Entry 7WTN (electron microscopy, 3.40 A resolution); this record covers chains C2 and SL of the 18 polymer chains in the assembly.

# Chain C2
Molecule: 18S rRNA
Source organism: Saccharomyces cerevisiae
Sequence (1800 nucleotides; row label = number of the first residue in the row):
     1 UAUCUGGUUG AUCCUGCCAG UAGUCAUAUG CUUGUCUCAA AGAUUAAGCC AUGCAUGUCU
    61 AAGUAUAAGC AAUUUAUACA GUGAAACUGC GAAUGGCUCA UUAAAUCAGU UAUCGUUUAU
   121 UUGAUAGUUC CUUUACUACA UGGUAUAACU GUGGUAAUUC UAGAGCUAAU ACAUGCUUAA
   181 AAUCUCGACC CUUUGGAAGA GAUGUAUUUA UUAGAUAAAA AAUCAAUGUC UUCGGACUCU
   241 UUGAUGAUUC AUAAUAACUU UUCGAAUCGC AUGGCCUUGU GCUGGCGAUG GUUCAUUCAA
   301 AUUUCUGCCC UAUCAACUUU CGAUGGUAGG AUAGUGGCCU ACCAUGGUUU CAACGGGUAA
   361 CGGGGAAUAA GGGUUCGAUU CCGGAGAGGG AGCCUGAGAA ACGGCUACCA CAUCCAAGGA
   421 AGGCAGCAGG CGCGCAAAUU ACCCAAUCCU AAUUCAGGGA GGUAGUGACA AUAAAUAACG
   481 AUACAGGGCC CAUUCGGGUC UUGUAAUUGG AAUGAGUACA AUGUAAAUAC CUUAACGAGG
   541 AACAAUUGGA GGGCAAGUCU GGUGCCAGCA GCCGCGGUAA UUCCAGCUCC AAUAGCGUAU
   601 AUUAAAGUUG UUGCAGUUAA AAAGCUCGUA GUUGAACUUU GGGCCCGGUU GGCCGGUCCG
   661 AUUUUUUCGU GUACUGGAUU UCCAACGGGG CCUUUCCUUC UGGCUAACCU UGAGUCCUUG
   721 UGGCUCUUGG CGAACCAGGA CUUUUACUUU GAAAAAAUUA GAGUGUUCAA AGCAGGCGUA
   781 UUGCUCGAAU AUAUUAGCAU GGAAUAAUAG AAUAGGACGU UUGGUUCUAU UUUGUUGGUU
   841 UCUAGGACCA UCGUAAUGAU UAAUAGGGAC GGUCGGGGGC AUCAGUAUUC AAUUGUCAGA
   901 GGUGAAAUUC UUGGAUUUAU UGAAGACUAA CUACUGCGAA AGCAUUUGCC AAGGACGUUU
   961 UCAUUAAUCA AGAACGAAAG UUAGGGGAUC GAAGAUGAUC AGAUACCGUC GUAGUCUUAA
  1021 CCAUAAACUA UGCCGACUAG GGAUCGGGUG GUGUUUUUUU AAUGACCCAC UCGGCACCUU
  1081 ACGAGAAAUC AAAGUCUUUG GGUUCUGGGG GGAGUAUGGU CGCAAGGCUG AAACUUAAAG
  1141 GAAUUGACGG AAGGGCACCA CCAGGAGUGG AGCCUGCGGC UUAAUUUGAC UCAACACGGG
  1201 GAAACUCACC AGGUCCAGAC ACAAUAAGGA UUGACAGAUU GAGAGCUCUU UCUUGAUUUU
  1261 GUGGGUGGUG GUGCAUGGCC GUUCUUAGUU GGUGGAGUGA UUUGUCUGCU UAAUUGCGAU
  1321 AACGAACGAG ACCUUAACCU ACUAAAUAGU GGUGCUAGCA UUUGCUGGUU AUCCACUUCU
  1381 UAGAGGGACU AUCGGUUUCA AGCCGAUGGA AGUUUGAGGC AAUAACAGGU CUGUGAUGCC
  1441 CUUAGACGUU CUGGGCCGCA CGCGCGCUAC ACUGACGGAG CCAGCGAGUC UAACCUUGGC
  1501 CGAGAGGUCU UGGUAAUCUU GUGAAACUCC GUCGUGCUGG GGAUAGAGCA UUGUAAUUAU
  1561 UGCUCUUCAA CGAGGAAUUC CUAGUAAGCG CAAGUCAUCA GCUUGCGUUG AUUACGUCCC
  1621 UGCCCUUUGU ACACACCGCC CGUCGCUAGU ACCGAUUGAA UGGCUUAGUG AGGCCUCAGG
  1681 AUCUGCUUAG AGAAGGGGGC AACUCCAUCU CAGAGCGGAG AAUUUGGACA AACUUGGUCA
  1741 UUUAGAGGAA CUAAAAGUCG UAACAAGGUU UCCGUAGGUG AACCUGCGGA AGGAUCAUUA
Disordered / not traced: 73-75, 133-135, 489-498, 651-683, 707-732, 1147-1634, 1639-1643, 1687-1711, 1759-1765

# Chain SL
Name: 40S ribosomal protein S11-A
Source organism: Saccharomyces cerevisiae
UniProt: P0CX47 (RS11A_YEAST); residue numbers follow UniProt; this construct covers 1-156
Amino-acid sequence (156 residues; numbered 1 to 156; the number before each row is that of its first residue):
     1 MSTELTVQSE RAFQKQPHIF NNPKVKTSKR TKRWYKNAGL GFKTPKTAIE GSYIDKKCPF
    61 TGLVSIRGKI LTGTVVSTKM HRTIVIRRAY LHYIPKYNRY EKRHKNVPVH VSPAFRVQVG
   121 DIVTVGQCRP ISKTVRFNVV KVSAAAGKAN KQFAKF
Disordered / not traced: 1, 148-156
UniProt features mapped onto this chain:
  - modified residue: Ser2 (N-acetylserine)
  - cross-link (Glycyl lysine isopeptide (Lys-Gly)): Lys15 (interchain with G-Cter in ubiquitin), Lys46 (interchain with G-Cter in ubiquitin), Lys56 (interchain with G-Cter in ubiquitin), Lys57 (interchain with G-Cter in ubiquitin), Lys79 (interchain with G-Cter in ubiquitin), Lys96 (interchain with G-Cter in ubiquitin), Lys105 (interchain with G-Cter in ubiquitin), Lys133 (interchain with G-Cter in ubiquitin), Lys141 (interchain with G-Cter in ubiquitin), Lys148 (interchain with G-Cter in ubiquitin)

# How chain C2 and chain SL interact
Residue-residue contacts (97):
  A112(C2) - Arg67(SL)  hydrogen bond to the sugar
  C114(C2) - Ser65(SL)  hydrogen bond to the base
  C114(C2) - Arg67(SL)  sugar contact
  G115(C2) - Arg67(SL)  salt bridge to the phosphate
  G115(C2) - Arg129(SL)  salt bridge to the phosphate
  G115(C2) - Pro130(SL)  base contact
  A210(C2) - His18(SL)  salt bridge to the phosphate
  U211(C2) - His18(SL)  phosphate contact
  U211(C2) - Phe20(SL)  phosphate contact
  U212(C2) - Phe20(SL)  phosphate contact
  G246(C2) - Ala38(SL)  hydrogen bond to the base
  G246(C2) - Gly39(SL)  sugar contact
  G246(C2) - Leu40(SL)  hydrogen bond to the sugar
  G246(C2) - Ile66(SL)  hydrogen bond to the base
  G246(C2) - Arg67(SL)  base contact
  A247(C2) - Asn37(SL)  hydrogen bond to the sugar
  A247(C2) - Ala38(SL)  sugar contact
  A247(C2) - Gly39(SL)  sugar contact
  A247(C2) - Ile66(SL)  base contact
  A247(C2) - Arg67(SL)  base contact
  U248(C2) - Trp34(SL)  phosphate contact
  U248(C2) - Lys36(SL)  sugar contact
  U248(C2) - Asn37(SL)  phosphate contact
  U249(C2) - Pro17(SL)  hydrogen bond to the base
  U249(C2) - His18(SL)  hydrogen bond to the base
  U249(C2) - Trp34(SL)  hydrogen bond to the phosphate
  U249(C2) - Leu63(SL)  base contact
  U303(C2) - Gln127(SL)  sugar contact
  U303(C2) - Arg136(SL)  hydrogen bond to the phosphate
  U304(C2) - Lys69(SL)  base contact
  U304(C2) - Gln127(SL)  hydrogen bond to the sugar
  U304(C2) - Arg136(SL)  salt bridge to the phosphate
  U304(C2) - Phe137(SL)  phosphate contact
  C305(C2) - Lys69(SL)  sugar contact
  C305(C2) - Phe137(SL)  phosphate contact
  U306(C2) - Tyr90(SL)  phosphate contact
  U306(C2) - Lys105(SL)  phosphate contact
  G307(C2) - Tyr90(SL)  hydrogen bond to the phosphate
  G307(C2) - His92(SL)  sugar contact
  G307(C2) - Arg103(SL)  salt bridge to the phosphate
  G307(C2) - Lys105(SL)  salt bridge to the phosphate
  C308(C2) - His92(SL)  phosphate contact
  C308(C2) - Arg103(SL)  salt bridge to the phosphate
  U324(C2) - Met80(SL)  hydrogen bond to the sugar
  U324(C2) - Lys133(SL)  salt bridge to the phosphate
  U324(C2) - Thr134(SL)  phosphate contact
  G325(C2) - Met80(SL)  sugar contact
  G325(C2) - His81(SL)  hydrogen bond to the sugar
  G325(C2) - Thr83(SL)  hydrogen bond to the sugar
  G325(C2) - Ser132(SL)  phosphate contact
  G325(C2) - Lys133(SL)  phosphate contact
  G325(C2) - Thr134(SL)  hydrogen bond to the phosphate
  G326(C2) - Glu10(SL)  sugar contact
  G326(C2) - Lys57(SL)  salt bridge to the phosphate
  G326(C2) - His81(SL)  sugar contact
  G326(C2) - Ser132(SL)  hydrogen bond to the phosphate
  U327(C2) - Glu10(SL)  sugar contact
  U327(C2) - Gln14(SL)  hydrogen bond to the sugar
  U327(C2) - Lys56(SL)  phosphate contact
  U327(C2) - Lys57(SL)  salt bridge to the phosphate
  A328(C2) - Ala12(SL)  sugar contact
  A328(C2) - Gln14(SL)  phosphate contact
  A328(C2) - Lys56(SL)  salt bridge to the phosphate
  U335(C2) - Arg129(SL)  sugar contact
  U335(C2) - Pro130(SL)  hydrogen bond to the sugar
  G336(C2) - Pro130(SL)  sugar contact
  G336(C2) - Ile131(SL)  sugar contact
  G336(C2) - Ser132(SL)  phosphate contact
  G336(C2) - Lys133(SL)  hydrogen bond to the sugar
  G337(C2) - Lys133(SL)  phosphate contact
  C338(C2) - Lys133(SL)  phosphate contact
  G346(C2) - Lys79(SL)  sugar contact
  G346(C2) - Met80(SL)  hydrogen bond to the sugar
  G347(C2) - Ser77(SL)  hydrogen bond to the phosphate
  G347(C2) - Met80(SL)  sugar contact
  U348(C2) - Val85(SL)  phosphate contact
  U348(C2) - Asn106(SL)  hydrogen bond to the phosphate
  U349(C2) - His104(SL)  salt bridge to the phosphate
  U349(C2) - Asn106(SL)  hydrogen bond to the phosphate
  U350(C2) - His104(SL)  phosphate contact
  C351(C2) - Arg87(SL)  hydrogen bond to the base
  C351(C2) - Lys102(SL)  base contact
  C351(C2) - Arg103(SL)  base contact
  C351(C2) - His104(SL)  hydrogen bond to the base
  G373(C2) - Pro95(SL)  phosphate contact
  G373(C2) - Lys96(SL)  phosphate contact
  U374(C2) - Lys96(SL)  salt bridge to the phosphate
  G610(C2) - Lys96(SL)  salt bridge to the phosphate
  U611(C2) - Lys96(SL)  hydrogen bond to the base
  U611(C2) - Tyr97(SL)  sugar contact
  U611(C2) - Arg99(SL)  sugar contact
  U632(C2) - Lys102(SL)  phosphate contact
  C747(C2) - Tyr100(SL)  phosphate contact
  G797(C2) - Lys69(SL)  hydrogen bond to the sugar
  G837(C2) - Thr27(SL)  phosphate contact
  G838(C2) - Thr27(SL)  phosphate contact
  G838(C2) - Ser28(SL)  sugar contact
Also at the interface, not in a pair above, chain C2 (47 interface residues in all): U110, U113, C342, U745, A746, U795, U839
Also at the interface, not in a pair above, chain SL (60 interface residues in all): Arg11, Gln16, Ile19, Gly68, Leu71, Thr72, Arg88, Leu91, Tyr93, His110, Val135

# Summary
47 residues of chain C2 face 60 of chain SL across their interface, with 28 hydrogen bonds and 14 salt
bridges. Among the polar pairs are C114(C2)-Ser65(SL), G246(C2)-Ala38(SL) and G246(C2)-Ile66(SL).
Here chain C2 is 18S rRNA and chain SL is 40S ribosomal protein S11-A, both from Saccharomyces cerevisiae.
Entry 7WTN (Cryo-EM structure of a yeast pre-40S ribosomal subunit - State Tsr1-1 (with Rps2)) was determined
by electron microscopy (same publication as 7WTO, 7WTP, 7WTQ and 7WTR).
